PDB entry 8JIQ | electron microscopy, 3.40 A resolution | chains E and R of the 6 polymer chains in the assembly

Chain E:
Protein: Peptide 15
Chain sequence (29 residues; row label = number of the first residue in the row):
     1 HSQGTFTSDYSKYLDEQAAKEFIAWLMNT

Chain R:
Protein: Glucagon receptor
Organism: Homo sapiens
UniProt: P47871 (GLR_HUMAN); residue numbers follow UniProt; this construct covers 27-431
Chain sequence (405 residues; row label = number of the first residue in the row):
    27 QVMDFLFEKWKLYGDQCHHNLSLLPPPTELVCNRTFDKYSCWPDTPANTT
    77 ANISCPWYLPWHHKVQHRFVFKRCGPDGQWVRGPRGQPWRDASQCQMDGE
   127 EIEVQKEVAKMYSSFQVMYTVGYSLSLGALLLALAILGGLSKLHCTRNAI
   177 HANLFASFVLKASSVLVIDGLLRTRYSQKIGDDLSVSTWLSDGAVAGCRV
   227 AAVFMQYGIVANYCWLLVEGLYLHNLLGLATLPERSFFSLYLGIGWGAPM
   277 LFVVPWAVVKCLFENVQCWTSNDNMGFWWILRFPVFLAILINFFIFVRIV
   327 QLLVAKLRARQMHHTDYKFRLAKSTLTLIPLLGVHEVVFAFVTDEHAQGT
   377 LRSAKLFFDLFLSSFQGLLVAVLYCFLNKEVQSELRRRWHRWRLGKVLWE
   427 ERNTS
Not modelled in the structure: 210-213, 340-342, 369-374, 419-431
Cystine bridges: C58-C100, C81-C121, C224-C294

How chain E and chain R interact:
Contacting residue pairs - 48 pairs, chain E then chain R:
  H1(E) - W304(R)
  H1(E) - L307(R)
  H1(E) - R308(R)
  H1(E) - V311(R)
  S2(E) - D385(R)  hydrogen bond
  G4(E) - W304(R)
  F6(E) - Y145(R)  hydrophobic
  F6(E) - L386(R)  hydrophobic
  S8(E) - T296(R)
  S8(E) - S297(R)
  S8(E) - N298(R)  hydrogen bond (side chain-backbone)
  D9(E) - Y138(R)  hydrogen bond
  Y10(E) - Y138(R)  hydrophobic
  Y10(E) - Q142(R)
  Y10(E) - L198(R)  hydrophobic
  Y10(E) - R199(R)  hydrogen bond
  S11(E) - T296(R)  hydrogen bond
  S11(E) - S297(R)  hydrogen bond
  K12(E) - Q27(R)
  K12(E) - N298(R)  hydrogen bond (side chain-backbone)
  Y13(E) - A135(R)
  Y13(E) - Y138(R)  hydrophobic
  L14(E) - Y202(R)  hydrophobic
  D15(E) - Q27(R)
  D15(E) - Y202(R)  hydrogen bond
  D15(E) - Q293(R)
  D15(E) - S297(R)
  A18(E) - M29(R)
  A19(E) - V28(R)  hydrophobic
  A19(E) - M29(R)  hydrogen bond (backbone-side chain)
  E21(E) - K205(R)
  F22(E) - M29(R)  hydrophobic
  F22(E) - L32(R)  hydrophobic
  F22(E) - D209(R)
  I23(E) - L32(R)  hydrophobic
  W25(E) - G207(R)
  W25(E) - D208(R)
  W25(E) - D209(R)  hydrogen bond
  L26(E) - D63(R)
  L26(E) - K64(R)
  L26(E) - Y65(R)
  M27(E) - W115(R)
  M27(E) - A118(R)
  M27(E) - S119(R)
  N28(E) - R111(R)
  N28(E) - G112(R)  hydrogen bond (backbone-backbone)
  T29(E) - D63(R)
  T29(E) - R111(R)
Interface residues without a listed pair, chain E (24 interface residues in all): Q3, T5
Interface residues without a listed pair, chain R (40 interface residues in all): F33, W36, V134, Y149, I235, Y239, K381

In short:
Chain E and chain R form an interface of 24 and 40 residues respectively; the contacts include 11 hydrogen
bonds. Polar contacts include S2(E)-D385(R), S8(E)-N298(R) and D9(E)-Y138(R).
Chain E is Peptide 15 and chain R is Glucagon receptor (Homo sapiens); the structure, Cryo-EM structure of the
GLP-1R/GCGR dual agonist Peptide 15-bound human GCGR-Gs complex, was determined by electron microscopy (same
publication as 8JIS, 8JIU, 8JIP, 8JIR and 8JIT).
